7VAK - chains G and H of the 12 polymer chains in the assembly; structure by electron microscopy, 4.70 A resolution (low resolution: residue-level contacts below are approximate; hydrogen-bond / salt-bridge calls are withheld).

== Chain G ==
Name: V-type ATP synthase subunit D
Organism: Thermus thermophilus HB8
Reference sequence: O87880 (VATD_THET8); residues 1-223 here = UniProt positions 1-223
Sequence (223 residues; each row starts with the number of its first residue):
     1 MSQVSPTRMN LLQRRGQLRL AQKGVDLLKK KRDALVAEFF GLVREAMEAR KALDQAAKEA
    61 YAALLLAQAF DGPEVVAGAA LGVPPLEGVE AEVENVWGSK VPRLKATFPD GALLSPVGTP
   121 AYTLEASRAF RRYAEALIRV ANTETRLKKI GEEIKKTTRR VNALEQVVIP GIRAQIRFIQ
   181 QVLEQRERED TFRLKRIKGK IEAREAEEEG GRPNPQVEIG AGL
Not modelled in the structure: 1-3, 210-223

== Chain H ==
Name: V-type ATP synthase subunit F
Organism: Thermus thermophilus HB8
Reference sequence: P74903 (VATF_THET8); residues 1-104 here = UniProt positions 1-104
Sequence (104 residues; each row starts with the number of its first residue):
     1 MAVIADPETA QGFRLAGLEG YGASSAEEAQ SLLETLVERG GYALVAVDEA LLPDPERAVE
    61 RLMRGRDLPV LLPIAGLKEA FQGHDVEGYM RELVRKTIGF DIKL

== How chain G and chain H interact ==
Contacting residue pairs - 46 pairs, chain G then chain H:
  Phe39(G) with Ile98(H)
  Phe40(G) with Ile102(H)
  Met47(G) with Met90(H)
  Arg50(G) with Pro73(H); Val86(H)
  Lys51(G) with Val86(H)
  Leu53(G) with Ile74(H)
  Asp54(G) with Val86(H)
  Lys58(G) with Ala80(H); Phe81(H)
  Tyr61(G) with Thr9(H); Leu77(H); Ala80(H); Phe81(H)
  Leu64(G) with Gly12(H)
  Val76(G) with Leu15(H)
  Ala80(G) with Arg14(H); Leu15(H)
  Val83(G) with Arg14(H); Leu15(H)
  Pro84(G) with Gly17(H)
  Pro85(G) with Gly17(H)
  Leu86(G) with Ala16(H); Gly17(H); Tyr42(H)
  Glu87(G) with Tyr42(H)
  Val89(G) with Met1(H)
  Ala91(G) with Leu68(H)
  Pro102(G) with Asp67(H); Leu68(H)
  Leu104(G) with Ala43(H); Leu44(H)
  Ser127(G) with Leu15(H)
  Phe130(G) with Thr9(H); Gly12(H); Phe13(H); Ala16(H)
  Arg131(G) with Leu15(H); Ala16(H)
  Tyr133(G) with Ile74(H)
  Leu137(G) with Leu44(H)
  Ala141(G) with Leu72(H)
  Glu144(G) with Leu72(H); Tyr89(H)
  Leu147(G) with Leu93(H)
  Gly151(G) with Thr97(H)
Interface residues without a listed pair, chain G (35 interface residues in all): Val43, Leu65, Gln68, Ala79, Lys100
Interface residues without a listed pair, chain H (31 interface residues in all): Glu8, Val70, Glu79, Gln82, Val94

== In short ==
The interface between chain G and chain H involves 35 residues on one side and 31 on the other.
Chain G is V-type ATP synthase subunit D and chain H is V-type ATP synthase subunit F, both from Thermus
thermophilus HB8; the structure, Nucleotide-free V1EG domain of V/A-ATPase from Thermus thermophilus, state2,
was determined by electron microscopy, deposited together with 7VAI, 7VAJ, 7VAL, 7VAM, 7VAN, 7VAO and 11
further entries.
